Entry 7VN9 (X-ray diffraction, 4.49 A resolution (low resolution: residue-level contacts below are approximate; hydrogen-bond / salt-bridge calls are withheld)); this record covers chains L and E of the 3 polymer chains in the assembly.

== Chain L ==
Protein: C04 Fab light chain
Organism: Homo sapiens
Notes: antibody fragment or engineered binder
Amino-acid sequence (215 residues; row label = number of the first residue in the row):
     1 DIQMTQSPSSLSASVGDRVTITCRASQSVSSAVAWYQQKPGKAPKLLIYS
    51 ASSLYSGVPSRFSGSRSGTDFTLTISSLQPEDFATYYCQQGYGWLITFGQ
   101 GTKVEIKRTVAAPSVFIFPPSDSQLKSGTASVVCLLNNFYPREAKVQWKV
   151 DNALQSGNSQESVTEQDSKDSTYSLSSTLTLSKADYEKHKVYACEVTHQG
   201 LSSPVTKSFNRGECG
Not modelled in the structure: 214-215
Disulfide bonds: Cys23-Cys88, Cys134-Cys194

== Chain E ==
Protein: Spike glycoprotein S1
Organism: Human coronavirus 229E
Notes: fragment: receptor-binding domain
UniProt: P15423 (SPIKE_CVH22); numbering as in UniProt (aligned over 294-435)
Amino-acid sequence (148 residues; numbered 294 to 441; the number before each row is that of its first residue):
   294 PVYHKHTFIVLYVDFKPQSGGGKCFNCYPAGVNITLANFNETKGPLCVDT
   344 SHFTTKYVAVYANVGRWSASINTGNCPFSFGKVNNFVKFGSVCFSLKDIP
   394 GGCAMPIVANWAYSKYYTIGSLYVSWSDGDGITGVPQPVEGVENLYFQ
Not modelled in the structure: 294-295, 311-316, 436-441
Disulfide bonds: Cys317-Cys320, Cys340-Cys386, Cys369-Cys396
Covalently attached groups: N-acetylglucosamine (NAG) linked to Asn326, Asn333
Sequence notes: expression tag (436-441)
Swiss-Prot annotation at these positions:
  - natural variant: Val295 (V295A: In strain: Isolate LRI 281), Thr300 (T300M: In strain: Isolate P100E), Asp307 (D307N: In strain: Isolate A162), Pro310 to Gln311 (sequence variant, change not given here; In strain: Isolate A162), Gly314 to Gly324 (sequence variant, change not given here; In strain: Isolate A162), Lys336 (K336N: In strain: Isolate LRI 281), Lys349 to Gly358 (sequence variant, change not given here; In strain: Isolate A162), Val401 (V401M: In strain: Isolate A162), Trp404 to Thr411 (sequence variant, change not given here; In strain: Isolate A162), Ser414 (S414T: In strain: Isolate P100E), Gly424 (G424V: In strain: Isolate A162), Gln430 (Q430K: In strain: Isolate A162)

== Interface between chain L and chain E ==
Contacting residue pairs (18; chain L residue first):
  Asp1(L) - Lys336(E)
  Ser28(L) - Asp342(E)
  Val29(L) - Asp342(E)
  Ser30(L) - Val341(E)
  Ser30(L) - Gly383(E)
  Ser30(L) - Ser384(E)
  Ser31(L) - Gly383(E)
  Ser31(L) - Ser384(E)
  Ser31(L) - Ser420(E)
  Arg66(L) - Asp423(E)
  Tyr92(L) - Cys340(E)
  Tyr92(L) - Ser384(E)
  Tyr92(L) - Cys386(E)
  Trp94(L) - Pro338(E)
  Trp94(L) - Cys340(E)
  Trp94(L) - Cys386(E)
  Trp94(L) - Ile392(E)
  Leu95(L) - Lys336(E)
Also at the interface, not in a pair above, chain L (10 interface residues in all): Ile2
Also at the interface, not in a pair above, chain E (13 interface residues in all): Gly424, Ile425

== Overview ==
Chain L and chain E form an interface of 10 and 13 residues respectively. N-acetylglucosamine is covalently
linked to Asn326(E) and Asn333(E).
Here chain L is C04 Fab light chain (Homo sapiens) and chain E is Spike glycoprotein S1 (Human coronavirus
229E). Entry 7VN9 (Crystal structure of human coronavirus 229E spike protein receptor-binding domain in
complex with C04 Fab) was determined by X-ray diffraction (same publication as 7VMZ).
